PDB entry 7Q5Q | electron microscopy, 4.38 A resolution (low resolution: residue-level contacts below are approximate; hydrogen-bond / salt-bridge calls are withheld) | chains D and Q of the 24 polymer chains in the assembly

[Chain D (and Q)]
Protein: Dihydrolipoyllysine-residue succinyltransferase
Organism: Chaetomium thermophilum (strain DSM 1495 / CBS 144.50 / IMI 039719)
Notes: EC 2.3.1.61; chain Q of this document is another copy of the same molecule, construct and numbering; everything in this record applies to it too
UniProt: G0SAX9 (G0SAX9_CHATD); residues -191 to 228 here correspond to UniProt positions 1-420 (UniProt number = residue number + 192)
Chain sequence (420 residues; row label = number of the first residue in the row; numbers below 1 keep their minus sign (Met-191 is residue -191)):
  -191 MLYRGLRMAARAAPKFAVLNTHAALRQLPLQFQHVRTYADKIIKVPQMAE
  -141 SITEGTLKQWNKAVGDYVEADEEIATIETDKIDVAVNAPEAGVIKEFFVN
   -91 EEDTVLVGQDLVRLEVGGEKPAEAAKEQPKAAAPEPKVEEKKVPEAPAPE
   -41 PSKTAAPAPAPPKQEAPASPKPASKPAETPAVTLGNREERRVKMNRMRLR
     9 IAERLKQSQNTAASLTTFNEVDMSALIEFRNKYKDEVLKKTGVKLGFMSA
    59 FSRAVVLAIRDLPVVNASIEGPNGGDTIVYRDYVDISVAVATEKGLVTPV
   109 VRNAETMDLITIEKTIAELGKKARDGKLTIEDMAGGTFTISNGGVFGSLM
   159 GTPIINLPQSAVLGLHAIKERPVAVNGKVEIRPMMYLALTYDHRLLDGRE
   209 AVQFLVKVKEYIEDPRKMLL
Unresolved in the structure: -191 to 0

[How chain D and chain Q interact]
Residue-residue contacts - 32 pairs, chain D then chain Q:
  Glu36(D) - Arg224(Q)
  Phe37(D) - Arg224(Q)
  Phe37(D) - Leu228(Q)
  Lys40(D) - Asp222(Q)
  Lys40(D) - Arg224(Q)
  Tyr41(D) - Asp222(Q)
  Tyr41(D) - Lys225(Q)
  Glu44(D) - Lys225(Q)
  Val45(D) - Leu228(Q)
  Asp116(D) - Leu227(Q)
  Asp116(D) - Leu228(Q)
  Leu117(D) - Leu227(Q)
  Asp222(D) - Lys40(Q)
  Asp222(D) - Tyr41(Q)
  Pro223(D) - Arg224(Q)
  Pro223(D) - Leu227(Q)
  Arg224(D) - Glu36(Q)
  Arg224(D) - Phe37(Q)
  Arg224(D) - Lys40(Q)
  Arg224(D) - Pro223(Q)
  Arg224(D) - Arg224(Q)
  Lys225(D) - Tyr41(Q)
  Lys225(D) - Glu44(Q)
  Met226(D) - Leu227(Q)
  Leu227(D) - Asp116(Q)
  Leu227(D) - Leu117(Q)
  Leu227(D) - Pro223(Q)
  Leu227(D) - Met226(Q)
  Leu227(D) - Leu227(Q)
  Leu228(D) - Phe37(Q)
  Leu228(D) - Val45(Q)
  Leu228(D) - Asp116(Q)
Interface residues without a listed pair, chain D (17 interface residues in all): Ile118, Glu218
Interface residues without a listed pair, chain Q (16 interface residues in all): Ile118

[Overview]
17 residues of chain D and 16 residues of chain Q are in contact.
Chain D and chain Q are both Dihydrolipoyllysine-residue succinyltransferase (Chaetomium thermophilum (strain
DSM 1495 / CBS 144.50 / IMI 039719)); the structure, Protein community member oxoglutarate dehydrogenase
complex E2 core from C. thermophilum, was determined by electron microscopy (same publication as 7Q5R and
7Q5S).
